PDB entry 8Z8X | electron microscopy, 3.06 A resolution | chains B and C of the 5 polymer chains in the assembly

# Chain B
Protein: RNA-directed RNA polymerase catalytic subunit
Source organism: Thogoto virus (isolate SiAr 126)
Notes: EC 2.7.7.48
Reference sequence: O41353 (RDRP_THOGV); residues 1-710 here = UniProt positions 1-710
Chain sequence (710 residues; each row starts with the number of its first residue):
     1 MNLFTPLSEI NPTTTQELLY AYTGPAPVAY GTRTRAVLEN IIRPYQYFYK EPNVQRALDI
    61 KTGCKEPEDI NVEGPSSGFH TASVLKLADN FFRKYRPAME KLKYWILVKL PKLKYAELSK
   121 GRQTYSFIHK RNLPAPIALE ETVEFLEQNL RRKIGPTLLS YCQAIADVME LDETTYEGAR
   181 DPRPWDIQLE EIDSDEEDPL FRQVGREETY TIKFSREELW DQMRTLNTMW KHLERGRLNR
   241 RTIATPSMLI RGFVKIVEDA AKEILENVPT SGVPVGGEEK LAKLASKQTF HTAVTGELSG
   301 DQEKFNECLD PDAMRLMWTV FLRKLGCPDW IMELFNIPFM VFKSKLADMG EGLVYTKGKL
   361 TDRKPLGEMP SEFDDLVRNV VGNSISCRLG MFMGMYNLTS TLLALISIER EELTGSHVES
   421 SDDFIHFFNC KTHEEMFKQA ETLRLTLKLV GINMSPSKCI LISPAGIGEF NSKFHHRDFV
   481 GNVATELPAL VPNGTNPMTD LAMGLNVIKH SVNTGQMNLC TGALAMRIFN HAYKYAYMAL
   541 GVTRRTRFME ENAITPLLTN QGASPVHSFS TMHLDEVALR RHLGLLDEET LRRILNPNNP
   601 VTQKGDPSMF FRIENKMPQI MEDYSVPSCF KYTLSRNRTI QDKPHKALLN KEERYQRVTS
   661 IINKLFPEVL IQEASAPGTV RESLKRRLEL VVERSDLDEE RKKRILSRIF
Sequence notes: conflict Leu-7 (Arg in O41353), Trp-230 (Cys in O41353)
Residues lining bound ligands: phosphomethylphosphonic acid guanylate ester (G2P): Lys-231, Arg-237, Arg-241, Ile-243, Asp-301, Gln-302, Glu-303, Lys-304, Phe-305, Asn-306, Glu-307, Gly-394, Met-395, Asn-397, Ser-421, Asp-422, Lys-458, Asn-615
Reported in the primary citation:
  - binding site for the 18-nt RNA strand: Arg-35

# Chain C
Protein: Polymerase basic protein 2
Source organism: Thogoto virus (isolate SiAr 126)
Reference sequence: Q9YNA4 (PB2_THOGV); residue numbers follow UniProt; this construct covers 1-769
Chain sequence (827 residues; numbered 1 to 827; the number before each row is that of its first residue):
     1 MDREEPAESE CTLRALVEEY NGACKEAPKE MSKQFTDYNT FKRYTTSKKD HAPQMRLVYS
    61 VRKPWPISMT PSKEIPLVFN GTKLKDTILD LGESKRTRAN IVVPDYWSKY GSQTSLEVVN
   121 AILYAEDLKV QRFFSTEWGE IRYGRMLPFR KPVQACPTIE EVNPASIPHT LLQVFCPQYT
   181 TLDSKRKAHM GAVEKLKRVM EPICKVQTQE SAVHIARSLI DSNKKWLPTV VDHTPRTAEM
   241 AHFLCSKYHY VHTNTQDLSD TRSIDNLCGE LVKRSLKCRC PKETLVANLD KITIQGRPMR
   301 EVLADHDGEL PYLGICRVAM GLSTHHTMKI RSTKFSILNS DHPRIEVKKV FSLSPDVQVT
   361 IPYRRFKGKA KVYFQNDQIQ GYFSCTDRQI DEIKISAPKN APLLEPLLDI CYYGSFIEPG
   421 FEQTFGFYPA GKREFVDSFF MHHSKDHKAF LIHMGLDKDL SLPLSPELNW KEPALSKVCR
   481 VTELDSTVQP YTSATREFVL GETLNVYTQH ENGLELLICP TEIRSTRGPL PPGTNLSGSE
   541 FIDIYQDPFS RAKSLLKSTI LHAERCKEFV GNMLEEYQDP AETTVQSLVP INTWGKSAKR
   601 KLQEEITSDP DWHQCPRKRA KMSYLAIIAG SIQDRDKKQT NVPRAFMLRG SQIEYDMKAT
   661 RGLVVDTTNR IIVGGETVLR EGKGGPEGYV QTGVFEEQPR CYLVDTPDHG LSMGLSRFCV
   721 HSQGRYFQYE KKISIWEETD NIKATIDSQR DLKRRRDIEE MVSKRARIVL EVLFQGPGHH
   781 HHHHHHSADY KDDDDKGGWS HPQFEKGGGS GGGGSGGSAW SHPQFEK
Not modelled in the structure: 1-9, 255-329, 485-827
Sequence notes: expression tag (770-827)
UniProt features mapped onto this chain:
  - motif: Lys-753 to Arg-756 (Nuclear localization signal)
Reported in the primary citation:
  - mutagenesis - F134A/W138A, Q295A/D547A/I653A, D547A/F549A: decreased catalytic activity

# Interface between chain B and chain C
Contacting residue pairs - 292 pairs, chain B then chain C:
  Arg-96(B) with Leu-353(C)
  Pro-97(B) with Leu-353(C)
  Glu-100(B) with Leu-353(C); Tyr-428(C)
  Lys-103(B) with Phe-427(C)
  Tyr-104(B) with Phe-427(C), hydrophobic
  Leu-107(B) with Phe-427(C), hydrophobic
  Val-108(B) with Phe-427(C), hydrophobic
  Tyr-115(B) with Asp-37(C), hydrogen bond
  Ala-116(B) with Asn-39(C); Thr-40(C); Arg-43(C)
  Ser-119(B) with Asn-39(C); Arg-43(C), hydrogen bond
  Lys-120(B) with Arg-43(C)
  Arg-122(B) with Asp-50(C); His-51(C), hydrogen bond
  Gln-123(B) with Lys-48(C); His-51(C)
  Pro-134(B) with Thr-45(C)
  Pro-136(B) with Thr-40(C); Arg-43(C); Tyr-44(C), hydrophobic
  Ile-137(B) with Tyr-44(C), hydrophobic; Thr-45(C); Thr-46(C)
  Leu-139(B) with Thr-40(C)
  Glu-140(B) with Lys-33(C); Tyr-44(C)
  Glu-144(B) with Lys-33(C), salt bridge
  Lys-153(B) with Gln-34(C)
  Pro-156(B) with Thr-36(C)
  Leu-189(B) with Ile-88(C), hydrophobic
  Asp-198(B) with Leu-77(C); Lys-85(C), salt bridge
  Pro-199(B) with Thr-87(C)
  Leu-200(B) with Pro-71(C), hydrophobic; Thr-87(C); Leu-89(C), hydrophobic
  Phe-201(B) with Thr-87(C), hydrogen bond (backbone-backbone); Ile-88(C); Leu-89(C), hydrogen bond (backbone-backbone)
  Arg-202(B) with Leu-89(C)
  Leu-233(B) with Met-55(C), hydrophobic
  Glu-279(B) with Arg-150(C); Trp-226(C)
  Pro-492(B) with Gln-54(C)
  Asn-493(B) with Pro-53(C); Gln-54(C); Leu-57(C)
  Gly-494(B) with Pro-53(C); Leu-57(C)
  Asp-500(B) with Leu-57(C)
  Lys-509(B) with His-242(C)
  Val-512(B) with His-242(C)
  Asn-513(B) with Leu-227(C); Pro-228(C); His-242(C)
  Leu-519(B) with His-249(C)
  Tyr-535(B) with Val-58(C); Arg-62(C), hydrogen bond (backbone-side chain)
  Ala-536(B) with Leu-57(C), hydrophobic; Val-61(C); Arg-62(C), hydrogen bond (backbone-side chain)
  Tyr-537(B) with Leu-57(C); Val-61(C), hydrophobic
  Met-538(B) with Val-61(C); Arg-62(C)
  Arg-544(B) with Arg-62(C)
  Arg-545(B) with Ile-101(C); Asp-105(C), salt bridge
  Phe-548(B) with Phe-79(C), hydrophobic; Thr-82(C); Val-102(C), hydrophobic; Tyr-106(C), hydrophobic
  Met-549(B) with Asp-105(C)
  Glu-551(B) with Asn-80(C)
  Asn-552(B) with Phe-79(C); Asn-80(C); Lys-109(C), hydrogen bond (backbone-side chain); Tyr-110(C), hydrogen bond (backbone-side chain)
  Ala-553(B) with Lys-109(C), hydrogen bond (backbone-side chain)
  Ile-554(B) with Asp-105(C); Ser-108(C); Lys-109(C)
  Gln-561(B) with Asp-105(C), hydrogen bond; Ser-108(C)
  Phe-569(B) with His-242(C); Phe-243(C), hydrophobic
  Ser-570(B) with Phe-133(C); His-242(C), hydrogen bond (backbone-side chain); Phe-243(C)
  Thr-571(B) with Phe-133(C)
  Met-572(B) with His-242(C)
  His-573(B) with Lys-129(C), hydrogen bond (backbone-side chain); Glu-239(C); Met-240(C); His-242(C)
  Leu-574(B) with Lys-129(C); Val-130(C); Phe-133(C), hydrophobic
  Asp-575(B) with Glu-126(C)
  Val-577(B) with Leu-123(C), hydrophobic
  Ala-578(B) with Glu-126(C); Asp-127(C); Val-130(C), hydrophobic
  Leu-579(B) with Val-130(C); Phe-134(C), hydrophobic
  Arg-581(B) with Asn-120(C); Leu-123(C); Asp-127(C), salt bridge
  His-582(B) with Val-130(C); Gln-131(C); Phe-134(C)
  Leu-583(B) with Phe-134(C), hydrophobic
  Glu-589(B) with Gln-113(C), hydrogen bond
  Arg-592(B) with Ser-112(C); Gln-113(C), hydrogen bond; Thr-114(C), hydrogen bond (side chain-backbone); Val-119(C)
  Arg-593(B) with Trp-107(C), hydrogen bond (backbone-side chain); Ser-108(C), hydrogen bond (side chain-backbone); Lys-109(C), hydrogen bond (side chain-backbone); Gly-111(C); Ser-112(C); Gln-113(C)
  Ile-594(B) with Ser-108(C)
  Leu-595(B) with Val-119(C), hydrophobic; Ile-122(C); Leu-123(C), hydrophobic
  Asn-596(B) with Trp-107(C); Ser-112(C), hydrogen bond (side chain-backbone); Gln-113(C); Thr-114(C)
  Pro-597(B) with Thr-114(C); Val-118(C), hydrophobic; Gln-207(C); Thr-208(C)
  Asn-598(B) with Gln-207(C), hydrogen bond
  Asn-599(B) with Trp-107(C), hydrogen bond
  Pro-600(B) with Met-69(C); Thr-70(C), hydrogen bond (backbone-backbone); Ser-72(C); Ile-75(C), hydrophobic; Trp-107(C)
  Val-601(B) with Ile-67(C), hydrophobic; Ser-68(C); Arg-96(C), hydrogen bond (backbone-side chain); Pro-104(C), hydrophobic
  Thr-602(B) with Arg-96(C)
  Gln-603(B) with Arg-96(C), hydrogen bond
  Lys-604(B) with Glu-210(C), salt bridge
  Gly-605(B) with His-214(C), hydrogen bond (backbone-side chain)
  Asp-606(B) with His-214(C), salt bridge
  Pro-607(B) with His-214(C)
  Met-609(B) with Asp-50(C)
  Phe-610(B) with Asp-50(C)
  Arg-612(B) with Gln-54(C)
  Glu-622(B) with Lys-225(C), salt bridge
  Tyr-624(B) with Glu-126(C)
  Val-626(B) with Ile-122(C); Leu-123(C), hydrophobic; Glu-126(C)
  Pro-627(B) with Ser-211(C)
  Cys-629(B) with Pro-104(C)
  Phe-630(B) with Pro-104(C), hydrophobic; Asp-105(C)
  Tyr-632(B) with Ile-67(C), hydrophobic; Pro-104(C), hydrophobic
  Thr-633(B) with Lys-49(C); Ile-67(C); Ser-68(C), hydrogen bond (backbone-backbone); Arg-96(C)
  Leu-634(B) with Lys-49(C), hydrogen bond (backbone-side chain); Ser-60(C); Pro-66(C); Ser-68(C), hydrogen bond (backbone-side chain)
  Ser-635(B) with Lys-63(C), hydrogen bond; Trp-65(C), hydrogen bond (side chain-backbone); Pro-66(C); Ser-68(C); Asp-90(C); Arg-98(C)
  Arg-636(B) with Thr-45(C), hydrogen bond; Thr-46(C), hydrogen bond; Ser-47(C); Lys-49(C); Asp-90(C), hydrogen bond (backbone-side chain); Leu-91(C); Gly-92(C), hydrogen bond (side chain-backbone); Glu-93(C)
  Asn-637(B) with Leu-91(C)
  Arg-638(B) with Asp-90(C), salt bridge; Leu-91(C); Arg-98(C)
  Ile-640(B) with Leu-91(C), hydrophobic
  Gln-641(B) with Leu-91(C)
  Leu-648(B) with Tyr-44(C); Thr-46(C)
  Leu-649(B) with Thr-46(C); Leu-91(C), hydrophobic; Gly-92(C)
  Lys-651(B) with Glu-30(C); Tyr-44(C)
  Glu-652(B) with Tyr-44(C); Thr-45(C), hydrogen bond; Thr-46(C), hydrogen bond; Gly-92(C)
  Glu-653(B) with Ser-94(C)
  Arg-654(B) with Glu-26(C); Ala-27(C); Glu-30(C), salt bridge
  Tyr-655(B) with Glu-30(C); Lys-33(C); Phe-41(C), hydrophobic
  Gln-656(B) with Gly-92(C), hydrogen bond (side chain-backbone); Glu-93(C); Ser-94(C), hydrogen bond (side chain-backbone)
  Arg-657(B) with Gly-22(C); Ala-23(C); Glu-26(C)
  Val-658(B) with Phe-41(C), hydrophobic
  Thr-659(B) with Tyr-38(C); Phe-41(C)
  Ser-660(B) with Glu-19(C)
  Ile-661(B) with Glu-19(C); Tyr-20(C)
  Ile-662(B) with Tyr-38(C), hydrophobic; Phe-41(C), hydrophobic
  Asn-663(B) with Tyr-38(C), hydrogen bond; Gln-209(C), hydrogen bond (backbone-side chain)
  Lys-664(B) with Leu-16(C); Glu-19(C), salt bridge; Val-206(C)
  Leu-665(B) with Leu-16(C), hydrophobic
  Phe-666(B) with Phe-35(C), hydrophobic
  Pro-667(B) with Cys-176(C), hydrogen bond (backbone-side chain); Gln-209(C)
  Glu-668(B) with Leu-172(C); Cys-176(C); Tyr-179(C)
  Val-669(B) with Tyr-38(C)
  Leu-670(B) with Gln-209(C); Glu-210(C); Arg-217(C)
  Ile-671(B) with Pro-168(C); Leu-171(C); Leu-172(C); Phe-175(C), hydrophobic; Val-213(C), hydrophobic; Arg-217(C)
  Gln-672(B) with Leu-172(C)
  Glu-673(B) with Asn-39(C)
  Ala-674(B) with Phe-35(C); Thr-36(C); Asn-39(C), hydrogen bond (backbone-side chain)
  Ala-676(B) with Phe-35(C)
  Gly-678(B) with Gln-34(C); Phe-35(C), hydrogen bond (backbone-backbone)
  Thr-679(B) with Ser-32(C); Lys-33(C); Gln-34(C); Phe-35(C)
  Val-680(B) with Met-31(C); Lys-33(C), hydrogen bond (backbone-backbone); Gln-34(C); Phe-35(C), hydrophobic
  Arg-681(B) with Tyr-20(C), hydrogen bond (backbone-side chain); Pro-28(C), hydrogen bond (side chain-backbone); Met-31(C), hydrogen bond (backbone-backbone); Ser-32(C)
  Ser-683(B) with Phe-35(C)
  Leu-684(B) with Met-31(C), hydrophobic
  Lys-685(B) with Tyr-20(C)
  Arg-687(B) with Tyr-179(C)
  Leu-688(B) with Tyr-20(C), hydrophobic
  Leu-690(B) with Tyr-179(C), hydrophobic
  Val-691(B) with Tyr-179(C)
  Val-692(B) with Leu-13(C), hydrophobic
  Arg-694(B) with Gln-178(C)
  Leu-697(B) with Glu-10(C); Leu-13(C), hydrophobic
  Arg-701(B) with Glu-10(C)
  Ile-705(B) with Arg-14(C); Val-17(C), hydrophobic
  Arg-708(B) with Arg-14(C); Val-17(C); Asn-21(C), hydrogen bond (backbone-side chain)
  Ile-709(B) with Val-17(C), hydrophobic; Tyr-20(C), hydrophobic
  Phe-710(B) with Tyr-20(C); Asn-21(C)
Also at the interface, not in a pair above, chain B (160 interface residues in all): Arg-93, Lys-101, Val-143, Asp-193, Glu-196, Gln-203, Gly-276, Val-480, Gly-481, Val-491, Thr-514, Asn-518, Thr-590, Leu-591, Ile-613, Ser-695
Also at the interface, not in a pair above, chain C (135 interface residues in all): Cys-24, Lys-42, Lys-73, Leu-84, Lys-95, Asn-100, Ser-115, Ala-241, Lys-247, Tyr-248, Ser-354, Asp-356, Val-357, Glu-434

# Summary
160 residues of chain B and 135 residues of chain C are in contact, with 49 hydrogen bonds and 10 salt
bridges. Polar pairs include Glu-144(B)/Lys-33(C), Asp-198(B)/Lys-85(C) and Arg-545(B)/Asp-105(C). The paper
reports a binding site for the 18-nt RNA strand at Arg-35(B); F134A/W138A, Q295A/D547A/I653A and D547A/F549A
of chain C reduce catalytic activity.
Here chain B is RNA-directed RNA polymerase catalytic subunit and chain C is Polymerase basic protein 2, both
from Thogoto virus (isolate SiAr 126). Entry 8Z8X (Cryo-EM structure of Thogoto virus polymerase in a
transcription initiation conformation) was determined by electron microscopy (same publication as 8Z85, 8Z8J,
8Z8N, 8Z90, 8Z97, 8Z98 and 3 further entries).
